PDB entry 7RNC | X-ray diffraction, 1.93 A resolution | chains A and C of the 6 polymer chains in the assembly

# Chain A (and C)
Protein: Caspase-3 subunit p17
From: Homo sapiens
Notes: chain C of this document is another copy of the same molecule, construct and numbering; everything in this record applies to it too
UniProt: P42574 (CASP3_HUMAN); residue numbers follow UniProt; this construct covers 34-174
Amino-acid sequence (141 residues; row label = number of the first residue in the row):
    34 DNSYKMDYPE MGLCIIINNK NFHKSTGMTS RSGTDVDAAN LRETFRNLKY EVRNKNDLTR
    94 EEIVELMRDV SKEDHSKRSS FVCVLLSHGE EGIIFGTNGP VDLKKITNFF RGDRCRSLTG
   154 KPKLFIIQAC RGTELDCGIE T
UniProt features mapped onto this chain:
  - active site: His-121, Cys-163
  - modified residue: Cys-163 (S-nitrosocysteine)

# Interface between chain A and chain C
Contacting residue pairs (11; chain A residue first):
  Gly-145(A) / Ile-172(C)
  Asp-146(A) / Ile-172(C)
  Arg-149(A) / Ile-172(C)
  Arg-149(A) / Glu-173(C)  hydrogen bond (side chain-backbone)
  Thr-152(A) / Ile-172(C)
  Thr-152(A) / Thr-174(C)
  Ile-172(A) / Gly-145(C)
  Ile-172(A) / Asp-146(C)
  Ile-172(A) / Arg-149(C)
  Ile-172(A) / Thr-152(C)
  Glu-173(A) / Arg-149(C)  hydrogen bond (backbone-side chain)
Also at the interface, not in a pair above, chain C (8 interface residues in all): Gly-171

# Overview
Chain A and chain C form an interface of 6 and 8 residues respectively; the contacts include 2 hydrogen bonds.
Its one hydrogen-bonded contact is Arg-149(A)/Glu-173(C). UniProt lists active-site residues His-121(A) and
Cys-163(A) on chain A.
Chain A and chain C are both Caspase-3 subunit p17 (Homo sapiens); the structure, Crystal structure of
caspase-3 with inhibitor Ac-VDVVD-CHO, was determined by X-ray diffraction.
